Entry 9CUC (X-ray diffraction, 2.10 A resolution); this record covers chains A and B.

# Chain A (and B)
Protein: Stimulator of interferon genes protein
Organism: Homo sapiens
Notes: engineered mutation(s): G230A/R293Q variant; chain B of this document is another copy of the same molecule, construct and numbering; everything in this record applies to it too
UniProt: Q86WV6 (STING_HUMAN); numbering as in UniProt (aligned over 155-341)
Chain sequence (210 residues; row label = number of the first residue in the row):
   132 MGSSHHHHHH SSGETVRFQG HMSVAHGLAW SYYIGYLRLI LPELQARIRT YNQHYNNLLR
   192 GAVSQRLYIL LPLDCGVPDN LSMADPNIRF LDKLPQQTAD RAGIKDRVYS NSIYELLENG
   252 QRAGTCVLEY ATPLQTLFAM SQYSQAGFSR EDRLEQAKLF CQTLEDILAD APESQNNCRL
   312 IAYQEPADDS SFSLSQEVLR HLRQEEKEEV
Unresolved in the structure: 132-153, 188-191, 228-240, 318-321, 335-341 (chain B: 132-152, 187-193, 227-240, 318-322, 335-341)
Sequence notes: initiating methionine (132); expression tag (133-154); variant A230 (Gly in Q86WV6), Q293 (Arg in Q86WV6); conflict R232 (His in Q86WV6)
Small-molecule neighbours:
  - A1A4R ((3S,4S)-2-(4-tert-butyl-3-chlorophenyl)-3-(2,3-dihydro-1,4-benzodioxin-6-yl)-1-oxo-1,2,3,4-tetrahydroisoquinoline-4-carboxylic acid), molecule 1: L159, S162, T263, P264, Q266, T267, A270
  - A1A4R, molecule 2: S162, Y163, I165, G166, Y167, L170, T263
Curated features (UniProtKB/Swiss-Prot):
  - region: E340, V341 (C-terminal tail (CTT))
  - binding site (2',3'-cGAMP): S162, Y167, R238, T263
  - binding site (3',3'-c-di-GMP): S162, Y167, R238 to S241, T263
  - binding site (2',3'-cUAMP): Y167, R238, T263
  - modified residue: T229 (Phosphothreonine), S241 (Phosphoserine)
  - cross-link (Glycyl lysine isopeptide (Lys-Gly)): K236 (interchain with G-Cter in ubiquitin), K338 (interchain with G-Cter in SUMO)
  - natural variant: V155 (V155M: In SAVI), R284 (R284S: Found in a 9-month-old patient who died following a fever and severe neck abscess without indication of any severe bacterial infection), Q293 (R293Q: this construct carries the variant)
  - mutagenesis: G158 (G158A: Constitutively active mutant that promotes the production of type I interferon in absence of cGAMP ligand; G158E: Abolished homodimerization and activation ...), S162 (S162A: Slight decrease in c-di-GMP-binding. Renders the enzyme sensitive to 5,6-dimethylxanthenone 4-acetic acid (DMXAA) drug, leading to activation of the STING1 pathway ...), G166 (G166S: Slight decrease in c-di-GMP-binding), R178 to R180 (Abolishes the endoplasmic reticulum location), K236 (K236R: Loss of deubiquitination by USP44), R238 to Y240 (Strong decrease in cGAMP-binding without affecting interaction with TBK1. Abolished ability to induce autophagy), R238 (R238A: Abolished cGAMP-binding. Abolished ability to induce autophagy), Y240 (Y240A: Abolished cGAMP-binding; Y240S: Strong decrease in c-di-GMP-binding), N242 (N242A: Strong decrease in c-di-GMP and cGAMP-binding), E260 (E260A: Strong decrease in c-di-GMP and cGAMP-binding), T263 (T263A: Strong decrease in c-di-GMP-binding), P264 (P264A: Strong decrease in c-di-GMP-binding), 8 further mutagenesis entries in UniProt
From the paper describing this entry:
  - mutagenesis - M271A, M271L, M271V: increased signaling
  - mutagenesis - M271I: unchanged signaling
  - mutagenesis - V155M/M271S, V155M/M271G: abolished signaling
  - mutagenesis - V155M/M271A, V155M/M271I, V155M/M271V, V155M/M271L: decreased signaling
  - disease-associated variants - G158A: increased signaling (proposed by the authors, not directly observed)
  - mutagenesis - V155M: decreased binding to A1A4R
  - contacts within the chain: M271-F279, Y274-A277
  - disease-associated variants - V155M: decreased binding to A1A4R

# Interface between chain A and chain B
Residue-residue contacts (34; chain A residue first):
  V155(A) with H157(B); G158(B); W161(B)
  H157(A) with M153(B), hydrogen bond (side chain-backbone); S154(B); V155(B)
  G158(A) with V155(B)
  L159(A) with G158(B); S162(B)
  W161(A) with V155(B); M271(B), hydrophobic; Y274(B), hydrophobic; A277(B), hydrophobic
  S162(A) with L159(B); T267(B)
  Y164(A) with Y274(B), hydrogen bond
  I165(A) with T267(B); A270(B), hydrophobic; M271(B), hydrophobic; Y274(B), hydrophobic
  T267(A) with S162(B), hydrogen bond; I165(B)
  A270(A) with I165(B)
  M271(A) with W161(B), hydrophobic; I165(B), hydrophobic
  Y274(A) with W161(B), hydrophobic; Y164(B); I165(B), hydrophobic; D301(B); A302(B)
  Q276(A) with D301(B)
  A277(A) with W161(B), hydrophobic
  D301(A) with Q276(B), hydrogen bond (backbone-side chain)
  A302(A) with Y274(B)
Interface residues without a listed pair, chain A (18 interface residues in all): S154, R169
Interface residues without a listed pair, chain B (19 interface residues in all): R169

# Overview
Chain A and chain B form an interface of 18 and 19 residues respectively; the contacts include 4 hydrogen
bonds. Polar pairs include H157(A)-M153(B), Y164(A)-Y274(B) and T267(A)-S162(B). From the paper: M271A, M271L
and M271V of chain A, among others, increase signaling; contacts within the chain involving M271(A), F279(A)
and A277(A) among others; 12 substitutions were tested in all.
Both chains are Stimulator of interferon genes protein (Homo sapiens). Entry 9CUC (Human STING G230A/R293Q
variant bound to THIQi) was determined by X-ray diffraction together with 9CUA, 9CUB, 9CUD and 9CUE from the
same study.
